Entry 7AZ6 (X-ray diffraction, 1.93 A resolution); this record covers chains A and H.

Chain A:
Name: Beta sliding clamp
Organism: Escherichia coli 2-427-07_S4_C3
Reference sequence: A0A073FMV0 (A0A073FMV0_ECOLX); residue numbers follow UniProt; this construct covers 1-366
Chain sequence (386 residues; numbered -19 to 366; the number before each row is that of its first residue; numbers below 1 keep their minus sign (Met-19 is residue -19)):
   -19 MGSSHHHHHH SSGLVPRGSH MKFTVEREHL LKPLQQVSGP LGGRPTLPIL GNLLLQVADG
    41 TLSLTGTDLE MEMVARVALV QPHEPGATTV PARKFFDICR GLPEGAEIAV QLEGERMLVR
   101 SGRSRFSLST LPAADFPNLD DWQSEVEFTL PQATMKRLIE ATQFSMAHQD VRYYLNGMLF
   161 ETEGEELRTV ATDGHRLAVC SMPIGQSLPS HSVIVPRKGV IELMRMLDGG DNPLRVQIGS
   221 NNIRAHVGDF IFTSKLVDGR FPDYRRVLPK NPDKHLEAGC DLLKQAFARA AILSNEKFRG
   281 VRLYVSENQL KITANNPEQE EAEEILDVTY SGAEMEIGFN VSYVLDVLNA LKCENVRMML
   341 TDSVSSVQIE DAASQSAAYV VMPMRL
Not modelled in the structure: -19 to -2
Construct notes: initiating methionine (-19); expression tag (-18 to 0)

Chain H:
Name: Peptide 36
Chain sequence (7 residues; row label = number of the first residue in the row):
     1 XRQAXLX
Modified / non-standard residues: ACE (acetyl group) at position 1, SOQ (N-methyl-L-aspartic acid) at position 5, ZCL (3,4-dichloro-L-phenylalanine) at position 7; Ala4 (2-amino-3-cyclohexyl-propionic acid; ALC)

Chain A / chain H interface:
Contacting residue pairs - 31 pairs, chain A then chain H:
  Arg152(A) - ZCL_7(H)
  Leu155(A) - ZCL_7(H)
  Thr172(A) - Leu6(H)
  Thr172(A) - ZCL_7(H)
  Gly174(A) - SOQ_5(H)
  Gly174(A) - Leu6(H)  hydrogen bond (backbone-backbone)
  Gly174(A) - ZCL_7(H)
  His175(A) - Gln3(H)
  His175(A) - Ala4(H)
  His175(A) - SOQ_5(H)
  His175(A) - Leu6(H)
  Arg176(A) - Leu6(H)
  Leu177(A) - Leu6(H)  hydrophobic
  Pro242(A) - ZCL_7(H)
  Val247(A) - Leu6(H)  hydrophobic
  Asn320(A) - Gln3(H)
  Tyr323(A) - Gln3(H)
  Val344(A) - Ala4(H)
  Val360(A) - Leu6(H)  hydrophobic
  Met362(A) - Gln3(H)  hydrogen bond (backbone-side chain)
  Met362(A) - Ala4(H)
  Met362(A) - SOQ_5(H)
  Met362(A) - Leu6(H)  hydrophobic
  Pro363(A) - Gln3(H)  hydrogen bond (backbone-side chain)
  Pro363(A) - Ala4(H)  hydrogen bond (backbone-backbone)
  Met364(A) - ACE_1(H)
  Met364(A) - Arg2(H)
  Met364(A) - Gln3(H)
  Arg365(A) - ACE_1(H)
  Arg365(A) - Arg2(H)  hydrogen bond (backbone-backbone)
  Arg365(A) - Ala4(H)
Interface residues without a listed pair, chain A (19 interface residues in all): Ser343, Ser346

Summary:
Chain A and chain H form an interface of 19 and 7 residues respectively, with 5 hydrogen bonds. Polar contacts
include Met362(A)-Gln3(H), Pro363(A)-Gln3(H) and Gly174(A)-Leu6(H).
Here chain A is Beta sliding clamp (Escherichia coli 2-427-07_S4_C3) and chain H is Peptide 36. Entry 7AZ6
(DNA polymerase sliding clamp from Escherichia coli with peptide 36 bound) was determined by X-ray
diffraction, deposited together with 7AZ5, 7AZ8, 7AZC, 7AZD, 7AZE, 7AZF and 3 further entries.
